PDB entry 6CXH | X-ray diffraction, 2.70 A resolution | chains A and B of the 3 polymer chains in the assembly

Chain A:
Molecule: Particulate methane monooxygenase, B subunit
Organism: Methylomicrobium alcaliphilum 20Z
Notes: EC 1.14.13.25
UniProt: G4SZ64 (G4SZ64_META2); residues 1-414 here = UniProt positions 1-414
Amino-acid sequence (414 residues; numbered 1 to 414; the number before each row is that of its first residue):
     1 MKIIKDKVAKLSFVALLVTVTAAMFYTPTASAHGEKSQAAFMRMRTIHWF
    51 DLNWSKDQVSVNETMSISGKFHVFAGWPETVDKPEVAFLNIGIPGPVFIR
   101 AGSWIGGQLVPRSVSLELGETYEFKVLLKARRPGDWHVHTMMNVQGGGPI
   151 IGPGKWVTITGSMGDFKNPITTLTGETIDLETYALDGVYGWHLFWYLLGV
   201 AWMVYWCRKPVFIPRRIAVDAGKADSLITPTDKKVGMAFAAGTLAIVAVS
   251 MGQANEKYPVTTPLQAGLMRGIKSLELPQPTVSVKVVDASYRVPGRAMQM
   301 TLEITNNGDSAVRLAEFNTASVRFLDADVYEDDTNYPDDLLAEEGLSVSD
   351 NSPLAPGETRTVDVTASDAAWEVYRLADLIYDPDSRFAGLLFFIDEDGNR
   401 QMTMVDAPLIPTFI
Not modelled in the structure: 1-32
Bound ions: Cu ion: His-33, His-137, His-139
Residues lining bound ligands: 5-cyclohexyl-1-pentyl-beta-D-maltoside (CM5): Val-200, Met-203, Val-204, Cys-207, Arg-208

Chain B:
Molecule: Particulate methane monooxygenase, A subunit
Organism: Methylomicrobium alcaliphilum 20Z
Notes: EC 1.14.13.25
UniProt: G4SZ63 (G4SZ63_META2); numbering as in UniProt (aligned over 1-247)
Amino-acid sequence (247 residues; row label = number of the first residue in the row):
     1 MSASQSAVRSRAEAVKVSRTFDYMILFTVFFVVLGGYHIHYMLTGGDWDF
    51 WTDWKDRRLWVTVAPIVSITFPAAVQAVLWWRYRIAWGATLCVLGLLLGE
   101 WINRYFNFWGWTYFPVNFVFPSNLMPGAIVLDVILMLSNSMTLTAVVGGL
   151 AWGLLFYPGNWPIIAPLHVPVEYNGMMMTLADLQGYHYVRTGTPEYIRMV
   201 EKGTLRTFGKDVAPVSAFFSGFVSILIYFLWHFFGSWFGSEKFVQAA
Not modelled in the structure: 1-3, 245-247
Residues lining bound ligands:
  - 5-cyclohexyl-1-pentyl-beta-D-maltoside (CM5), molecule 1: Glu-13, Lys-16, Val-17, Thr-20, Met-24
  - 5-cyclohexyl-1-pentyl-beta-D-maltoside (CM5), molecule 2: Arg-19, Tyr-23, Leu-26

Chain A / chain B interface:
Contacting residue pairs (177; chain A residue first):
  Val-86(A) / Tyr-196(B)  hydrophobic
  Phe-88(A) / Pro-194(B)  hydrophobic
  Phe-88(A) / Glu-195(B)
  Asn-90(A) / Val-189(B)
  Asn-90(A) / Arg-190(B)  hydrogen bond (side chain-backbone)
  Asn-90(A) / Thr-191(B)  hydrogen bond (side chain-backbone)
  Asn-90(A) / Pro-194(B)
  Ile-91(A) / Val-189(B)
  Ile-91(A) / Thr-191(B)  hydrogen bond (backbone-side chain)
  Gly-92(A) / Thr-191(B)
  Ile-93(A) / Val-189(B)  hydrophobic
  Ile-93(A) / Thr-191(B)  hydrogen bond (backbone-side chain)
  Pro-94(A) / Tyr-113(B)
  Gly-95(A) / Thr-112(B)
  Pro-96(A) / Thr-112(B)
  Pro-96(A) / Tyr-113(B)
  Pro-96(A) / Phe-114(B)
  Pro-96(A) / Tyr-188(B)  hydrophobic
  Pro-96(A) / Val-189(B)
  Val-97(A) / Tyr-113(B)  hydrophobic
  Ile-99(A) / His-187(B)
  Ile-99(A) / Tyr-188(B)  hydrophobic
  Arg-100(A) / Tyr-186(B)  hydrogen bond (side chain-backbone)
  Arg-100(A) / His-187(B)  hydrogen bond (backbone-backbone)
  Arg-100(A) / Val-189(B)
  Ala-101(A) / Tyr-173(B)  hydrogen bond (backbone-side chain)
  Ala-101(A) / Asn-174(B)
  Gly-102(A) / Tyr-186(B)
  Ser-103(A) / Tyr-186(B)  hydrogen bond
  Trp-104(A) / Asn-174(B)
  Leu-109(A) / Asn-174(B)
  Leu-109(A) / Met-176(B)
  Leu-109(A) / Tyr-186(B)
  Pro-111(A) / Met-176(B)
  Pro-111(A) / Tyr-186(B)  hydrophobic
  Pro-111(A) / Glu-195(B)
  Arg-112(A) / Met-176(B)
  Arg-112(A) / Glu-195(B)
  Ser-113(A) / Glu-195(B)  hydrogen bond
  Ser-113(A) / Tyr-196(B)  hydrogen bond (side chain-backbone)
  Arg-131(A) / Trp-109(B)
  Arg-131(A) / Tyr-113(B)  hydrogen bond (side chain-backbone)
  Arg-131(A) / Pro-115(B)
  Arg-131(A) / Tyr-188(B)
  Arg-132(A) / Tyr-113(B)  hydrogen bond
  Met-141(A) / Thr-191(B)
  Asn-143(A) / Pro-194(B)
  Asn-143(A) / Tyr-196(B)
  Val-144(A) / Tyr-196(B)  hydrogen bond (backbone-side chain)
  Gln-145(A) / Tyr-196(B)  hydrogen bond (backbone-side chain)
  Met-163(A) / Trp-109(B)  hydrophobic
  Asn-168(A) / His-187(B)  hydrogen bond
  Asn-168(A) / Tyr-188(B)  hydrogen bond
  Ile-170(A) / Val-171(B)  hydrophobic
  Ile-170(A) / Tyr-173(B)  hydrophobic
  Ile-170(A) / Leu-180(B)  hydrophobic
  Ile-170(A) / Leu-183(B)  hydrophobic
  Thr-172(A) / Val-169(B)
  Thr-172(A) / Pro-170(B)
  Thr-172(A) / Val-171(B)
  Leu-173(A) / Pro-170(B)  hydrogen bond (backbone-backbone)
  Leu-173(A) / Val-171(B)
  Leu-173(A) / Glu-172(B)
  Thr-174(A) / Val-169(B)
  Ile-178(A) / Leu-180(B)  hydrophobic
  Leu-180(A) / Asn-117(B)  hydrogen bond (backbone-side chain)
  Leu-180(A) / Leu-180(B)  hydrophobic
  Leu-180(A) / Leu-183(B)  hydrophobic
  Leu-180(A) / Gln-184(B)
  Leu-180(A) / Tyr-188(B)
  Glu-181(A) / Tyr-188(B)  hydrogen bond
  Thr-182(A) / Asn-117(B)
  Tyr-183(A) / Asn-117(B)  hydrogen bond (backbone-side chain)
  Tyr-183(A) / Pro-166(B)  hydrogen bond (side chain-backbone)
  Tyr-183(A) / Leu-167(B)  hydrophobic
  Tyr-183(A) / Val-169(B)
  Tyr-183(A) / Leu-180(B)  hydrophobic
  Ala-184(A) / Pro-166(B)  hydrophobic
  Leu-185(A) / Val-116(B)  hydrophobic
  Leu-185(A) / Asn-117(B)
  Val-188(A) / Phe-120(B)  hydrophobic
  Val-188(A) / Ile-163(B)  hydrophobic
  Tyr-189(A) / Trp-101(B)  hydrophobic
  Tyr-189(A) / Tyr-105(B)
  Tyr-189(A) / Val-116(B)
  Trp-191(A) / Ile-163(B)  hydrophobic
  His-192(A) / Trp-101(B)  hydrogen bond
  His-192(A) / Pro-121(B)  hydrogen bond (side chain-backbone)
  His-192(A) / Ser-122(B)
  His-192(A) / Ile-163(B)
  Trp-195(A) / Asn-123(B)
  Trp-195(A) / Met-125(B)
  Trp-195(A) / Pro-126(B)  hydrophobic
  Tyr-196(A) / Leu-94(B)  hydrogen bond (side chain-backbone)
  Tyr-196(A) / Leu-97(B)  hydrophobic
  Tyr-196(A) / Leu-98(B)
  Leu-198(A) / Ile-129(B)  hydrophobic
  Gly-199(A) / Thr-90(B)
  Gly-199(A) / Met-125(B)
  Trp-202(A) / Ala-86(B)  hydrogen bond (side chain-backbone)
  Trp-202(A) / Trp-87(B)
  Trp-202(A) / Thr-90(B)
  Trp-202(A) / Asp-132(B)
  Trp-202(A) / Val-133(B)  hydrophobic
  Trp-202(A) / Met-136(B)  hydrophobic
  Met-203(A) / Leu-26(B)  hydrophobic
  Met-203(A) / Trp-87(B)  hydrophobic
  Met-203(A) / Leu-94(B)  hydrophobic
  Trp-206(A) / Trp-87(B)
  Trp-206(A) / Met-136(B)  hydrophobic
  Cys-207(A) / Arg-19(B)  hydrogen bond (backbone-side chain)
  Cys-207(A) / Leu-26(B)  hydrophobic
  Arg-208(A) / Arg-19(B)  hydrogen bond (backbone-side chain)
  Lys-209(A) / Arg-19(B)  hydrogen bond (backbone-side chain)
  Pro-210(A) / Asp-22(B)
  Val-211(A) / Asp-22(B)  hydrogen bond (backbone-side chain)
  Val-211(A) / Ile-85(B)  hydrophobic
  Val-211(A) / Trp-87(B)  hydrophobic
  Phe-212(A) / Asp-22(B)  hydrogen bond (backbone-side chain)
  Phe-212(A) / Ile-25(B)  hydrophobic
  Phe-212(A) / Leu-26(B)
  Phe-212(A) / Ile-85(B)  hydrophobic
  Ile-213(A) / Ser-18(B)
  Ile-213(A) / Phe-21(B)  hydrophobic
  Pro-214(A) / Ser-18(B)
  Arg-215(A) / Tyr-83(B)  hydrogen bond (side chain-backbone)
  Arg-215(A) / Arg-84(B)  hydrogen bond (side chain-backbone)
  Arg-216(A) / Arg-82(B)
  Arg-216(A) / Tyr-83(B)
  Arg-216(A) / Glu-241(B)  salt bridge
  Val-219(A) / Trp-81(B)
  Val-219(A) / Arg-82(B)
  Val-219(A) / Tyr-83(B)  hydrophobic
  Val-219(A) / Arg-84(B)
  Ala-224(A) / Arg-84(B)  hydrogen bond (backbone-side chain)
  Asp-225(A) / Arg-84(B)  salt bridge
  Ile-228(A) / Trp-80(B)  hydrophobic
  Ile-228(A) / Arg-84(B)
  Ile-228(A) / Met-136(B)  hydrophobic
  Asp-232(A) / Met-136(B)
  Lys-233(A) / Leu-137(B)
  Lys-234(A) / Leu-137(B)
  Gly-236(A) / Val-133(B)
  Phe-239(A) / Ile-129(B)  hydrophobic
  Ala-240(A) / Val-133(B)  hydrophobic
  Thr-243(A) / Ile-129(B)
  Thr-243(A) / Val-130(B)
  Leu-244(A) / Leu-155(B)  hydrophobic
  Val-247(A) / Pro-158(B)  hydrophobic
  Ser-250(A) / Pro-162(B)
  Met-251(A) / Pro-158(B)  hydrophobic
  Asn-255(A) / Trp-161(B)  hydrogen bond
  Tyr-258(A) / Pro-166(B)
  Val-260(A) / Val-169(B)
  Val-260(A) / Pro-170(B)
  Thr-261(A) / Trp-161(B)
  Thr-261(A) / Ala-165(B)
  Thr-261(A) / His-168(B)
  Thr-262(A) / His-168(B)  hydrogen bond (backbone-backbone)
  Thr-262(A) / Pro-170(B)
  Thr-262(A) / Thr-179(B)
  Pro-263(A) / Arg-57(B)
  Pro-263(A) / Thr-179(B)
  Leu-264(A) / Asp-53(B)
  Leu-264(A) / Lys-55(B)
  Leu-264(A) / His-168(B)
  Leu-264(A) / Thr-179(B)
  Leu-264(A) / Ala-181(B)  hydrophobic
  Leu-264(A) / Asp-182(B)
  Leu-264(A) / Arg-198(B)
  Gln-265(A) / Met-177(B)
  Gln-265(A) / Asp-182(B)  hydrogen bond (backbone-side chain)
  Gln-265(A) / Arg-198(B)  hydrogen bond (backbone-side chain)
  Ala-266(A) / Val-200(B)  hydrophobic
  Ala-266(A) / Glu-201(B)
  Ala-266(A) / Lys-202(B)
  Gly-267(A) / Lys-202(B)
Interface residues without a listed pair, chain A (97 interface residues in all): Ala-87, Phe-98, Val-110, Trp-136, Phe-166, Thr-171, Gly-187, Val-200, Leu-227, Met-237, Ala-254, Met-269
Interface residues without a listed pair, chain B (87 interface residues in all): Thr-52, Trp-54, Asp-56, Leu-91, Gly-159, Met-178, Gly-185, Lys-210

Overview:
97 residues of chain A and 87 residues of chain B are in contact, with 37 hydrogen bonds and 2 salt bridges.
Polar pairs include Arg-216(A)/Glu-241(B), Asp-225(A)/Arg-84(B) and Asn-90(A)/Arg-190(B). One
5-cyclohexyl-1-pentyl-beta-D-maltoside molecule is bound between chain A and chain B. Bound to chain B:
5-cyclohexyl-1-pentyl-beta-D-maltoside.
Chain A is Particulate methane monooxygenase, B subunit and chain B is Particulate methane monooxygenase, A
subunit, both from Methylomicrobium alcaliphilum 20Z; the structure, Crystal structure of particulate methane
monooxygenase from Methylomicrobium alcaliphilum 20Z, was determined by X-ray diffraction.
